PDB entry 8FMY | electron microscopy, 2.66 A resolution | chains A and B of the 3 polymer chains in the assembly

[Chain A (and B)]
Molecule: Fusion glycoprotein F0
From: Mojiang virus
Notes: fragment: ectodomain; chain B of this document is another copy of the same molecule, construct and numbering; everything in this record applies to it too
Reference sequence: W8SKT3 (W8SKT3_9MONO); numbering as in UniProt (aligned over 1-482)
Amino-acid sequence (482 residues; each row starts with the number of its first residue):
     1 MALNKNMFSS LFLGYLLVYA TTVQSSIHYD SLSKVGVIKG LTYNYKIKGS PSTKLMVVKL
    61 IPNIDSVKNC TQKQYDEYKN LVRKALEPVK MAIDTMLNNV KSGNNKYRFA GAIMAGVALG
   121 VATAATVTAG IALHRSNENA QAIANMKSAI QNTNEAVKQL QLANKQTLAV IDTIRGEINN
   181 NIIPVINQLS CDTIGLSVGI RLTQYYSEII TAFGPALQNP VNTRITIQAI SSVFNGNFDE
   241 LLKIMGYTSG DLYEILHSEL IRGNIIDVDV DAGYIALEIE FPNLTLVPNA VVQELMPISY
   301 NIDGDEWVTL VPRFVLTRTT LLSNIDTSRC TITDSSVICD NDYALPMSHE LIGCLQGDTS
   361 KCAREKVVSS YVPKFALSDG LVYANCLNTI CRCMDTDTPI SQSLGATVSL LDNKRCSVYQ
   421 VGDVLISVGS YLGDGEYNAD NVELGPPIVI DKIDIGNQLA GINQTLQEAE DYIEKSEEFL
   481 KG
Unresolved in the structure: 1-25, 446-482
Cystine bridges: Cys-330/Cys-339, Cys-354/Cys-362, Cys-386/Cys-391, Cys-393/Cys-416
What the authors report for this chain:
  - conformationally variable residues (loop rearrangement): Tyr-107

[How chain A and chain B interact]
Residue-residue contacts (47; chain A residue first):
  Pro-184(A) / Gln-188(B)
  Asn-235(A) / Gln-204(B)
  Gly-236(A) / Ser-207(B)
  Asn-237(A) / Ile-200(B)
  Asn-237(A) / Thr-203(B)  hydrogen bond
  Asn-237(A) / Gln-204(B)
  Asn-237(A) / Ser-207(B)
  Phe-238(A) / Ser-207(B)
  Phe-238(A) / Thr-211(B)
  Asp-239(A) / Thr-203(B)
  Asp-239(A) / Tyr-206(B)
  Asp-239(A) / Ser-207(B)
  Glu-240(A) / Thr-203(B)  hydrogen bond
  Ser-249(A) / Tyr-206(B)
  Tyr-253(A) / Gln-218(B)  hydrogen bond
  His-257(A) / Gln-218(B)
  Met-296(A) / Val-121(B)  hydrophobic
  Met-296(A) / Ala-122(B)
  Met-296(A) / Thr-123(B)
  Glu-365(A) / Pro-346(B)
  Lys-366(A) / Pro-346(B)
  Val-368(A) / Arg-318(B)  hydrogen bond (backbone-side chain)
  Val-368(A) / Leu-345(B)
  Val-368(A) / Pro-346(B)
  Ser-369(A) / Asp-342(B)  hydrogen bond (side chain-backbone)
  Ser-369(A) / Ala-344(B)
  Tyr-371(A) / Asn-341(B)
  Phe-375(A) / Ala-124(B)  hydrophobic
  Leu-377(A) / Leu-119(B)  hydrophobic
  Leu-377(A) / Gly-120(B)
  Leu-377(A) / Val-121(B)
  Leu-377(A) / Ala-122(B)  hydrogen bond (backbone-backbone)
  Ser-378(A) / Gly-120(B)
  Asp-379(A) / Gly-120(B)  hydrogen bond (backbone-backbone)
  Gly-380(A) / Gly-116(B)
  Gly-380(A) / Gly-120(B)  hydrogen bond (backbone-backbone)
  Val-418(A) / Tyr-107(B)  hydrophobic
  Val-424(A) / Val-127(B)  hydrophobic
  Val-424(A) / Ile-131(B)  hydrophobic
  Leu-425(A) / Ala-112(B)
  Leu-425(A) / Ile-113(B)
  Leu-425(A) / Met-114(B)  hydrogen bond (backbone-backbone)
  Ile-426(A) / Met-114(B)
  Ser-427(A) / Tyr-107(B)
  Ser-427(A) / Met-114(B)  hydrogen bond (backbone-backbone)
  Ser-427(A) / Gly-116(B)  hydrogen bond (backbone-backbone)
  Gly-429(A) / Val-117(B)
Also at the interface, not in a pair above, chain A (39 interface residues in all): Lys-39, Gly-40, Leu-41, Asn-180, Val-185, Ile-332, Thr-333, Ala-376, Met-394, Asp-395, Ser-417, Val-428
Also at the interface, not in a pair above, chain B (36 interface residues in all): Phe-109, Ala-115, Thr-128, Val-185, Leu-189, Ser-197, Ser-323, Tyr-343

[Overview]
39 residues of chain A face 36 of chain B across their interface; the contacts include 11 hydrogen bonds.
Polar contacts include Asn-237(A)/Thr-203(B), Glu-240(A)/Thr-203(B) and Tyr-253(A)/Gln-218(B). From the paper:
conformational variability at Tyr-107(A).
Chain A and chain B are both Fusion glycoprotein F0 (Mojiang virus); the structure, Mojiang virus F ectodomain
in prefusion form, was determined by electron microscopy, deposited together with 8FMX.
